7ZT3 - chains A and B of the 4 polymer chains in the assembly; structure by X-ray diffraction, 2.40 A resolution.

# Chain A
Name: Major histocompatibility complex class I-related gene protein
Source organism: Homo sapiens
UniProt: Q95460 (HMR1_HUMAN); residues 1-270 here correspond to UniProt positions 23-292 (UniProt number = residue number + 22)
Sequence (290 residues; row label = number of the first residue in the row; numbering starts at 0):
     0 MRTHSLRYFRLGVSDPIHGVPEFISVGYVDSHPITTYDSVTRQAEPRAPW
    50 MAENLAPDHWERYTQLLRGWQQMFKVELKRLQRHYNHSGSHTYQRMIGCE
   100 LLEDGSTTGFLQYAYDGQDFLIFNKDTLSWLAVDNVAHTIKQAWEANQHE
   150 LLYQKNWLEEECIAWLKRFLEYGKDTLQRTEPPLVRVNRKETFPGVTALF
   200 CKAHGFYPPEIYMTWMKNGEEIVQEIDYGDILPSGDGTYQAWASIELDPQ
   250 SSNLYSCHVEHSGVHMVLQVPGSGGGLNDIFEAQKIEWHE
Not modelled in the structure: 189-194, 217-219, 250-251, 271-289
Construct notes: initiating methionine (0); conflict Ala-43 (Lys65 in Q95460), Ser-261 (Cys283 in Q95460); expression tag (271-289)
Cystine bridges: Cys-98/Cys-161, Cys-200/Cys-256
UniProt features mapped onto this chain:
  - binding site (5-(2-oxoethylideneamino)-6-(D-ribitylamino)uracil): Arg-9, Ser-24, Arg-94, Tyr-152, Gln-153
  - binding site (5-(2-oxopropylideneamino)-6-(D-ribitylamino)uracil): Arg-9, Ser-24, Arg-94, Tyr-152, Gln-153
  - binding site (7-hydroxy-6-methyl-8-(1-D-ribityl)lumazine): Arg-9, Ser-24, Arg-94, Tyr-152, Gln-153
  - binding site (8-(9H-purin-6-yl)-2-oxa-8-azabicyclo[3.3.1]nona-3,6-diene-4,6-dicarbaldehyde): Arg-9, His-58, Arg-94
  - glycosylation: Asn-85 (N-linked (GlcNAc...) asparagine)
What the authors report for this chain:
  - mutagenesis - E76Q/E149Q (KD = 0.6 uM): unchanged binding to AF7 TCR
  - mutagenesis - E76Q/E149Q: decreased binding to E8 TRBV6-1 TCR

# Chain B
Name: Beta-2-microglobulin
Source organism: Homo sapiens
UniProt: P61769 (B2MG_HUMAN); residues 1-99 here correspond to UniProt positions 21-119 (UniProt number = residue number + 20)
Sequence (100 residues; each row starts with the number of its first residue; numbering starts at 0):
     0 MIQRTPKIQVYSRHPAENGKSNFLNCYVSGFHPSDIEVDLLKNGERIEKV
    50 EHSDLSFSKDWSFYLLYYTEFTPTEKDEYACRVNHVTLSQPKIVKWDRDM
Not modelled in the structure: 53-54, 99
Construct notes: initiating methionine (0)
Cystine bridges: Cys-25/Cys-80
UniProt features mapped onto this chain:
  - modified residue: Gln-2 (Pyrrolidone carboxylic acid)
  - glycosylation: Ile-1 (N-linked (Glc) (glycation) isoleucine), Lys-19 (N-linked (Glc) (glycation) lysine), Lys-41 (N-linked (Glc) (glycation) lysine), Lys-48 (N-linked (Glc) (glycation) lysine), Lys-58 (N-linked (Glc) (glycation) lysine), Lys-91 (N-linked (Glc) (glycation) lysine), Lys-94 (N-linked (Glc) (glycation) lysine)

# Chain A / chain B interface
Residue-residue contacts - 49 pairs, chain A then chain B:
  Arg-6(A) / Lys-58(B)
  Phe-8(A) / Phe-56(B)  hydrophobic
  Arg-9(A) / Phe-56(B)
  Leu-10(A) / Ser-33(B)
  Leu-10(A) / Phe-62(B)  hydrophobic
  Val-12(A) / Ser-33(B)
  Ile-16(A) / Asp-34(B)
  Val-19(A) / Asp-34(B)
  Tyr-27(A) / Ser-55(B)  hydrogen bond
  Ser-89(A) / Met-0(B)
  His-90(A) / Met-0(B)
  Thr-91(A) / His-31(B)
  Gln-93(A) / His-31(B)
  Gln-93(A) / Phe-56(B)
  Gln-93(A) / Trp-60(B)
  Gln-93(A) / Phe-62(B)
  Arg-94(A) / Phe-56(B)
  Met-95(A) / Phe-56(B)  hydrophobic
  Met-95(A) / Ser-57(B)
  Met-95(A) / Lys-58(B)
  Met-95(A) / Trp-60(B)  hydrophobic
  Gln-111(A) / Trp-60(B)
  Tyr-112(A) / Trp-60(B)
  Ala-113(A) / Trp-60(B)  hydrophobic
  Asp-115(A) / Met-0(B)
  Asp-115(A) / His-31(B)
  Gly-116(A) / His-31(B)  hydrogen bond (backbone-side chain)
  Gly-116(A) / Asp-59(B)
  Gly-116(A) / Trp-60(B)
  Gln-117(A) / Ile-1(B)
  Asp-118(A) / Trp-60(B)  hydrogen bond
  Arg-185(A) / Pro-14(B)
  His-203(A) / Pro-14(B)
  Asp-229(A) / Lys-6(B)  salt bridge
  Asp-229(A) / Gln-8(B)  hydrogen bond
  Leu-231(A) / Gln-8(B)
  Leu-231(A) / Tyr-10(B)
  Leu-231(A) / Tyr-26(B)  hydrophobic
  Pro-232(A) / Tyr-10(B)  hydrogen bond (backbone-side chain)
  Pro-232(A) / Tyr-26(B)  hydrophobic
  Ser-233(A) / Arg-12(B)  hydrogen bond (backbone-side chain)
  Ser-233(A) / Asn-24(B)  hydrogen bond (backbone-side chain)
  Gly-234(A) / Arg-12(B)  hydrogen bond (backbone-side chain)
  Gly-234(A) / Leu-65(B)
  Asp-235(A) / Arg-12(B)
  Asp-235(A) / His-13(B)  salt bridge
  Gln-239(A) / Tyr-10(B)
  Gln-239(A) / Ser-11(B)  hydrogen bond (side chain-backbone)
  Gln-239(A) / Arg-12(B)  hydrogen bond (side chain-backbone)
Also at the interface, not in a pair above, chain A (31 interface residues in all): Phe-109
Also at the interface, not in a pair above, chain B (23 interface residues in all): Pro-32

# Overview
Chain A and chain B form an interface of 31 and 23 residues respectively; the contacts include 10 hydrogen
bonds and 2 salt bridges. Polar pairs include Asp-229(A)/Lys-6(B), Asp-235(A)/His-13(B) and
Tyr-27(A)/Ser-55(B). The paper reports that E76Q/E149Q of chain A reduce binding to E8 TRBV6-1 TCR; E76Q/E149Q
of chain A leave binding to AF7 TCR unchanged.
Chain A is Major histocompatibility complex class I-related gene protein and chain B is Beta-2-microglobulin,
both from Homo sapiens; the structure, Structure of E8 TCR in complex in human MR1 K43A, was determined by
X-ray diffraction, deposited together with 7ZT2, 7ZT4, 7ZT5, 7ZT7, 7ZT8 and 7ZT9.
